Entry 3VDL (X-ray diffraction, 2.04 A resolution); this record covers chain A.

Chain A:
Protein: Circumsporozoite (CS) protein
From: Plasmodium falciparum
Notes: fragment: alpha-TSR domain
UniProtKB: Q7K740 (Q7K740_PLAF7); numbering as in UniProt (aligned over 310-374)
Chain sequence (77 residues; row label = number of the first residue in the row):
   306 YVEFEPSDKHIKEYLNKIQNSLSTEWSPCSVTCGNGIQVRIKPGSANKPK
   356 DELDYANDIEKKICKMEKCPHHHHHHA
Not modelled in the structure: 377-382
Sequence notes: expression tag (306-309, 375-382)
Cystine bridges: C334-C369, C338-C374
From the paper describing this entry:
  - interface residues: L320, L327, L358, Y360, I364

In short:
The paper reports interface residues L320, L327 and L358 among others.
Chain A is Circumsporozoite (CS) protein (Plasmodium falciparum); the structure, Crystal structure of
circumsporozoite protein aTSR domain, P43212 form, was determined by X-ray diffraction (same publication as
3VDJ and 3VDK).
